4KPE - chains C and F of the 8 polymer chains in the assembly; structure by X-ray diffraction, 3.43 A resolution.

== Chain C ==
Molecule: DNA topoisomerase 4 subunit B
From: Streptococcus pneumoniae serotype 4
Notes: EC 5.99.1.3; fragment: ParE30
UniProtKB: Q59961 (PARE_STRPN); residue numbers follow UniProt; this construct covers 404-647
Sequence (268 residues; each row starts with the number of its first residue):
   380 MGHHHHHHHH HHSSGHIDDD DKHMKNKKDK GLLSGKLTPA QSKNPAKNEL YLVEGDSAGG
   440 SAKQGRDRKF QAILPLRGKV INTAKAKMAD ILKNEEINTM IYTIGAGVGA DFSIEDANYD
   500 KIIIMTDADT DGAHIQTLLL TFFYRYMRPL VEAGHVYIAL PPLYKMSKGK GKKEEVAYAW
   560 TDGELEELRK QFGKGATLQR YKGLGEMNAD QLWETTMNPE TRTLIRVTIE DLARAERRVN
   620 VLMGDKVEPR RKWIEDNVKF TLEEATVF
Not modelled in the structure: 380-414, 545-555, 570-576, 641-647
Sequence notes: expression tag (380-403); engineered mutation Ile460 (Val in Q59961), Ala644 (Thr in Q59961)
Ion coordination: Mg2+: Asp506, Asp508
Small-molecule neighbours: AF5 ((7aR,8R)-8-amino-4-cyclopropyl-12-fluoro-1-oxo-4,7,7a,8,9,10-hexahydro-1H-pyrrolo[1',2':1,7]azepino[2,3-h]quinoline-2-carboxylic acid): Arg456, Gly457, Glu475
UniProt features mapped onto this chain:
  - binding site (Mg(2+)): Glu433, Asp506, Asp508
  - site (Interaction with DNA): Lys458, Asn461, His513, Arg629
Reported in the primary citation:
  - binding site for AF5: Arg456, Glu474, Glu475
  - Mg2+ coordination: Asp506, Asp508
  - catalytic residues: Glu433, Asp506, Asp508

== Chain F ==
Molecule: E-site DNA2
Sequence (11 nucleotides; each row starts with the number of its first residue):
     1 AGTCATTCAT G

== How chain C and chain F interact ==
Contacting residue pairs (17):
  Lys458(C) with DT6(F), sugar contact; DT7(F), sugar contact
  Val459(C) with DT7(F), sugar contact
  Ile460(C) with DT6(F), phosphate contact; DT7(F), phosphate contact
  Asn461(C) with DT7(F), hydrogen bond to the phosphate; DC8(F), hydrogen bond to the phosphate
  Lys464(C) with DC8(F), salt bridge to the phosphate; DA9(F), salt bridge to the phosphate
  Asn473(C) with DT6(F), hydrogen bond to the phosphate
  His513(C) with DT7(F), hydrogen bond to the phosphate; DC8(F), salt bridge to the phosphate
  Met622(C) with DC8(F), phosphate contact
  Val626(C) with DA9(F), sugar contact; DT10(F), phosphate contact
  Arg629(C) with DA9(F), salt bridge to the phosphate
  Arg630(C) with DT10(F), salt bridge to the phosphate
Also at the interface, not in a pair above, chain C (13 interface residues in all): Gly457, Leu517
Also at the interface, not in a pair above, chain F (6 interface residues in all): DA5

== Overview ==
13 residues of chain C and 6 residues of chain F are in contact; the contacts include 4 hydrogen bonds and 5
salt bridges. Among the polar pairs are Asn461(C)-DT7(F), Asn461(C)-DC8(F) and Asn473(C)-DT6(F). Chain C binds
compound AF5. The paper reports catalytic residues Glu433(C), Asp506(C) and Asp508(C); a binding site for AF5
at Arg456(C), Glu474(C) and Glu475(C).
Chain C is DNA topoisomerase 4 subunit B (Streptococcus pneumoniae serotype 4) and chain F is E-site DNA2; the
structure, Novel fluoroquinolones in complex with topoisomerase IV from S. pneumoniae and E-site G-gate, was
determined by X-ray diffraction (same publication as 4KPF and 3RAD).
